PDB entry 1Z9S | X-ray diffraction, 2.20 A resolution | chains A and B of the 3 polymer chains in the assembly

[Chain A]
Protein: Chaperone protein Caf1M
Organism: Yersinia pestis
Reference sequence: P26926 (CAF1M_YERPE); residues 1-235 here correspond to UniProt positions 24-258 (UniProt number = residue number + 23)
Amino-acid sequence (235 residues; each row starts with the number of its first residue):
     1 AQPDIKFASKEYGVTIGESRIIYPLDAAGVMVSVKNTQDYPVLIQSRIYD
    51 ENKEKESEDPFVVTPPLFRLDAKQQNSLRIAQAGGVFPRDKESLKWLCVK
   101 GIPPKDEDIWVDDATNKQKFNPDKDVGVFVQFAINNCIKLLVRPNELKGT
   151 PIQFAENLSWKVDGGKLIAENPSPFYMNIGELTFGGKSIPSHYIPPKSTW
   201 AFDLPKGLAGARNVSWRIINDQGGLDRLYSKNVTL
Unresolved in the structure: 1-8, 56-59, 105-124, 205-210, 235
Disulfide bonds: C98-C137

[Chain B]
Protein: F1 capsule antigen
Organism: Yersinia pestis
Reference sequence: P26948 (CAF1_YERPE); residues 1-149 here correspond to UniProt positions 22-170 (UniProt number = residue number + 21)
Amino-acid sequence (149 residues; numbered 1 to 149; the number before each row is that of its first residue):
     1 ADLTASTTATATLVEPARITLTYKEGAPITIMDNGNIDTELLVGTLTLGG
    51 YKTGTTSTSVNFTDAAGDPMYLTFTSQDGNNHQFTTKVIGKDSRDFDISP
   101 KVNGENLVGDDVVLATGSQDFFVRSIGSKGGKLAAGKYTDAVTVTVSNQ

[Interface between chain A and chain B]
Pairs across the interface (94; chain A residue first):
  S9(A) - Y23(B)
  S9(A) - K24(B)
  K10(A) - L21(B)
  K10(A) - T22(B)
  K10(A) - Y23(B)  hydrogen bond (backbone-backbone)
  E11(A) - L21(B)
  E11(A) - T22(B)  hydrogen bond
  Y12(A) - T20(B)
  Y12(A) - L21(B)  hydrogen bond (backbone-backbone)
  G13(A) - I19(B)
  V14(A) - A17(B)
  V14(A) - I19(B)  hydrogen bond (backbone-backbone)
  T15(A) - A17(B)
  T15(A) - R18(B)
  I16(A) - P16(B)
  I16(A) - A17(B)  hydrogen bond (backbone-backbone)
  G17(A) - V14(B)
  G17(A) - P16(B)
  E18(A) - P16(B)
  E18(A) - A17(B)
  S19(A) - E15(B)  hydrogen bond (backbone-backbone)
  S19(A) - A17(B)
  R20(A) - Q149(B)  hydrogen bond (side chain-backbone)
  K53(A) - S147(B)  hydrogen bond
  W96(A) - S147(B)
  W96(A) - N148(B)
  K100(A) - T143(B)  hydrogen bond
  D125(A) - P28(B)
  D125(A) - I29(B)
  D125(A) - T30(B)  hydrogen bond
  D125(A) - A135(B)
  D125(A) - G136(B)  hydrogen bond (backbone-backbone)
  V126(A) - I29(B)  hydrogen bond (backbone-backbone)
  V126(A) - I31(B)  hydrophobic
  V126(A) - I37(B)  hydrophobic
  V126(A) - F84(B)  hydrophobic
  V126(A) - G136(B)
  V126(A) - Y138(B)  hydrophobic
  G127(A) - G136(B)  hydrogen bond (backbone-backbone)
  G127(A) - K137(B)
  G127(A) - Y138(B)  hydrogen bond (backbone-backbone)
  V128(A) - I29(B)  hydrophobic
  V128(A) - V43(B)  hydrophobic
  V128(A) - F74(B)  hydrophobic
  V128(A) - F84(B)  hydrophobic
  V128(A) - Y138(B)
  F129(A) - Y138(B)  hydrogen bond (backbone-backbone)
  F129(A) - T139(B)
  F129(A) - D140(B)  hydrogen bond (backbone-backbone)
  V130(A) - Y23(B)  hydrophobic
  V130(A) - F74(B)  hydrophobic
  V130(A) - D140(B)
  Q131(A) - D140(B)  hydrogen bond (backbone-backbone)
  Q131(A) - A141(B)
  Q131(A) - V142(B)  hydrogen bond (backbone-backbone)
  F132(A) - L21(B)  hydrophobic
  F132(A) - Y23(B)  hydrophobic
  F132(A) - L46(B)  hydrophobic
  F132(A) - V142(B)
  A133(A) - V142(B)  hydrogen bond (backbone-backbone)
  A133(A) - T143(B)
  A133(A) - V144(B)  hydrogen bond (backbone-backbone)
  I134(A) - I19(B)  hydrophobic
  I134(A) - L21(B)  hydrophobic
  I134(A) - V144(B)
  N135(A) - T143(B)
  N135(A) - V144(B)  hydrogen bond (backbone-backbone)
  N135(A) - T145(B)  hydrogen bond
  N135(A) - V146(B)  hydrogen bond (backbone-backbone)
  N136(A) - A17(B)  hydrogen bond (side chain-backbone)
  N136(A) - I19(B)
  N136(A) - N148(B)  hydrogen bond
  C137(A) - T145(B)
  C137(A) - V146(B)  hydrogen bond (backbone-backbone)
  C137(A) - S147(B)
  C137(A) - N148(B)  hydrogen bond (backbone-side chain)
  I138(A) - A17(B)  hydrophobic
  I138(A) - N148(B)
  K139(A) - N148(B)
  K139(A) - Q149(B)  hydrogen bond (side chain-backbone)
  N178(A) - Q149(B)
  P190(A) - T56(B)
  P190(A) - D111(B)
  P190(A) - V112(B)
  P190(A) - V113(B)  hydrophobic
  S191(A) - T56(B)
  H192(A) - Q149(B)
  Q222(A) - T12(B)
  Q222(A) - L13(B)
  Q222(A) - V14(B)
  Q222(A) - E15(B)  hydrogen bond (backbone-backbone)
  G223(A) - E15(B)
  G223(A) - K52(B)
  G224(A) - E15(B)
Also at the interface, not in a pair above, chain A (43 interface residues in all): I179, G180, I189, Y193, I219, L225
Also at the interface, not in a pair above, chain B (46 interface residues in all): E25, T53, G54, A134

[Overview]
43 residues of chain A and 46 residues of chain B are in contact, with 29 hydrogen bonds. Polar contacts
include E11(A)-T22(B), R20(A)-Q149(B) and K53(A)-S147(B).
Chain A is Chaperone protein Caf1M and chain B is F1 capsule antigen, both from Yersinia pestis; the
structure, Crystal Structure of the native chaperone:subunit:subunit Caf1M:Caf1:Caf1 complex, was determined
by X-ray diffraction.
